6QCX - chains C and M of the 6 polymer chains in the assembly; structure by X-ray diffraction, 3.08 A resolution.

== Chain C ==
Molecule: Polymerase basic protein 2
From: Influenza B virus
UniProt: Q5V8X3 (Q5V8X3_9INFB); residues 1-770 here = UniProt positions 1-770
Amino-acid sequence (798 residues; row label = number of the first residue in the row; numbers below 1 keep their minus sign (Gly-8 is residue -8)):
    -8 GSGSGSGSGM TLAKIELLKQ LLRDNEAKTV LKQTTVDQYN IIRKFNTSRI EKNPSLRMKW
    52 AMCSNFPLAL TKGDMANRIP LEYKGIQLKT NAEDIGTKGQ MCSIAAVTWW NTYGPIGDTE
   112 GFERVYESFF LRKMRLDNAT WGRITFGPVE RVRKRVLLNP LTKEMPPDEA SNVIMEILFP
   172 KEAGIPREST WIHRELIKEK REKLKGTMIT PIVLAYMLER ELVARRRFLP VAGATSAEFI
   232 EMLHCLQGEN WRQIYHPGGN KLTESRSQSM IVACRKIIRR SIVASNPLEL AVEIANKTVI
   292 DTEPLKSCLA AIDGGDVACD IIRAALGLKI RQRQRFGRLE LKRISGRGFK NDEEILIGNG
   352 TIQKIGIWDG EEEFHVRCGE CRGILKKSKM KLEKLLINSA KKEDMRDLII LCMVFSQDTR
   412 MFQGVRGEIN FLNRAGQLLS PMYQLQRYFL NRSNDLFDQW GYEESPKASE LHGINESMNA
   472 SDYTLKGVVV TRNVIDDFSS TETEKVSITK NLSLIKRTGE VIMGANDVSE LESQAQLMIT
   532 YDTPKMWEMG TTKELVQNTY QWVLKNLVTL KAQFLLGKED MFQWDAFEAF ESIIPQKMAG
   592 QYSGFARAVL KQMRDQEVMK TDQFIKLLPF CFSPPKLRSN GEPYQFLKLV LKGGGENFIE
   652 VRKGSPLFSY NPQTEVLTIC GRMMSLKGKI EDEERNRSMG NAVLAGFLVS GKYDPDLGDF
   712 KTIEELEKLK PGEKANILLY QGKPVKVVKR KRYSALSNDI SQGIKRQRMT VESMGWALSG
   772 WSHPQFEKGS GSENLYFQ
Disordered / not traced: -8 to -1, 486-493, 741-789
Construct notes: expression tag (-8 to 0, 771-789)
What the authors report for this chain:
  - binding site for the 16-nt RNA strand (chain M): Arg146, Arg217, Arg425, Tyr434
  - contacts within the chain: Glu155-Arg217 (salt bridge)

== Chain M ==
Molecule: 16-nt RNA strand
Sequence (16 nucleotides; numbered 0 to 15; the number before each row is that of its first residue; numbering starts at 0):
     0 XGAAUGCUAU AAUAGC
Modified positions: M7G (7N-methyl-8-hydroguanosine-5'-diphosphate) at position 0

== Interface between chain C and chain M ==
Residue-residue contacts - 40 pairs, chain C then chain M:
  Lys43(C) with A11(M), phosphate contact
  Pro45(C) with A10(M), sugar contact
  Arg146(C) with U4(M), salt bridge to the phosphate; G5(M), hydrogen bond to the sugar
  Glu155(C) with U4(M), base contact
  Arg217(C) with U4(M), base contact
  Phe219(C) with G5(M), base contact
  Ser258(C) with G1(M), hydrogen bond to the base
  Gln259(C) with A2(M), hydrogen bond to the phosphate
  Ile262(C) with G1(M), base contact
  Arg266(C) with M7G_0(M); G1(M), salt bridge to the phosphate
  Gly306(C) with G1(M), base contact
  Asp307(C) with G1(M), base contact
  Gln325(C) with M7G_0(M); G1(M), base contact
  Arg326(C) with M7G_0(M); G1(M), hydrogen bond to the base
  Phe327(C) with M7G_0(M)
  Arg334(C) with M7G_0(M)
  Lys341(C) with M7G_0(M)
  Trp359(C) with M7G_0(M)
  Glu363(C) with M7G_0(M)
  Phe365(C) with M7G_0(M)
  Lys378(C) with M7G_0(M)
  Phe406(C) with M7G_0(M)
  Asn424(C) with G5(M), base contact
  Arg425(C) with G5(M), base contact
  Leu430(C) with A3(M), phosphate contact
  Ser431(C) with A2(M), hydrogen bond to the sugar
  Tyr434(C) with M7G_0(M); G1(M), sugar contact; A2(M), base contact
  Gln435(C) with A3(M), hydrogen bond to the sugar
  Arg438(C) with A3(M), base contact; U4(M), hydrogen bond to the sugar; G5(M), salt bridge to the phosphate
  Ser520(C) with G1(M), hydrogen bond to the phosphate
  Leu522(C) with G1(M), phosphate contact
  Ser524(C) with A2(M), hydrogen bond to the phosphate
Interface residues without a listed pair, chain C (41 interface residues in all): Ile41, Ser46, Lys145, Pro158, Arg324, Gly328, Gly339, Gln408, Met433
Interface residues without a listed pair, chain M (10 interface residues in all): C6, U9

== In short ==
Chain C and chain M form an interface of 41 and 10 residues respectively, with 9 hydrogen bonds and 3 salt
bridges. Polar contacts include Ser258(C)-G1(M), Arg326(C)-G1(M) and Arg146(C)-G5(M). From the paper: a
binding site for the 16-nt RNA strand (chain M) at Arg146(C), Arg217(C) and Arg425(C) among others; contacts
within the chain involving Glu155(C) and Arg217(C).
Chain C is Polymerase basic protein 2 (Influenza B virus) and chain M is a 16-nt RNA strand; the structure,
Crystal structure of influenza B polymerase initiation state with capped 15-mer RNA primer, was determined by
X-ray diffraction (same publication as 6QCS, 6QCT, 6QCV and 6QCW).
